Entry 8KH4 (electron microscopy, 3.10 A resolution); this record covers chains B and C of the 5 polymer chains in the assembly.

== Chain B ==
Protein: Guanine nucleotide-binding protein G(olf) subunit alpha, Guanine nucleotide-binding protein G(s) subunit alpha isoforms short
Source organism: Homo sapiens
Reference sequence: chimeric construct of P38405, P63092: residues 5-195 from P38405 (GNAL_HUMAN) positions 7-66 (offset varies); residues 204-394 from P63092 positions 204-394 (same numbers)
Amino-acid sequence (249 residues; row label = number of the first residue in the row; note: 141 numbers in that range are skipped by the numbering (no residue carries them; nothing is unmodelled there)):
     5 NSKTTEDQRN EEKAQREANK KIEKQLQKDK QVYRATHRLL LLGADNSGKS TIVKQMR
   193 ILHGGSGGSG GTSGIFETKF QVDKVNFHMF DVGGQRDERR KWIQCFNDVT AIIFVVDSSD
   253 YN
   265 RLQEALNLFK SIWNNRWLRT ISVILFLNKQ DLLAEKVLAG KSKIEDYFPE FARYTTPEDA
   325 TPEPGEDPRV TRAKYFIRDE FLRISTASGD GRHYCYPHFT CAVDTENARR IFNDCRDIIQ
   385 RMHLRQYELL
Not modelled in the structure: 5-11, 193-206
Construct notes: engineered mutation Arg13 (Gly15 in P38405), Asn14 (Val16 in P38405), Glu15 (Asp17 in P38405), Ala18 (Glu20 in P38405), Gln19 (Arg21 in P38405), Asp33 (Glu35 in P38405), Lys34 (Arg36 in P38405), Gln35 (Leu37 in P38405), Val36 (Ala38 in P38405), Arg38 (Lys40 in P38405), Asp49 (Gly51 in P38405), Asn50 (Glu52 in P38405), Asp249 (Ala in P63092), Asp252 (Ser in P63092), Ala372 (Ile in P63092), Ile375 (Val in P63092); linker (196-203)
Curated features (UniProtKB/Swiss-Prot):
  - region: Arg42 to Ala48, Ser51 to Thr55 (G1 motif)
  - binding site (GTP): Ser51, Gly52, Lys53, Ser54, Thr55
  - binding site (Mg(2+)): Ser54

== Chain C ==
Protein: Guanine nucleotide-binding protein G(I)/G(S)/G(T) subunit beta-1
Source organism: Homo sapiens
Reference sequence: P62873 (GBB1_HUMAN); numbering as in UniProt (aligned over 2-340)
Amino-acid sequence (357 residues; row label = number of the first residue in the row; numbers below 1 keep their minus sign (His-16 is residue -16)):
   -16 HHHHHHLEVL FQGPGSSGSE LDQLRQEAEQ LKNQIRDARK ACADATLSQI TNNIDPVGRI
    44 QMRTRRTLRG HLAKIYAMHW GTDSRLLVSA SQDGKLIIWD SYTTNKVHAI PLRSSWVMTC
   104 AYAPSGNYVA CGGLDNICSI YNLKTREGNV RVSRELAGHT GRLSCCRFLD DNQIVTSSGD
   164 TTCALWDIET GQQTTTFTGH TGDVMSLSLA PDTRLFVSGA CDASAKLWDV REGMCRQTFT
   224 GHESDINAIC FFPNGNAFAT GSDDATCRLF DLRADQELMT YSHDNIICGI TSVSFSKSGR
   284 LLLAGYDDFN CNVWDALKAD RAGVLAGHDN RVSCLGVTDD GMAVATGSWD SFLKIWN
Not modelled in the structure: -16 to 4
Construct notes: expression tag (-16 to 1); conflict Arg145 (Tyr in P62873)
Curated features (UniProtKB/Swiss-Prot):
  - modified residue: Ser2 (N-acetylserine), His266 (Phosphohistidine)
  - natural variant: Leu30 (L30F: In MRD42; uncertain significance), Arg52 (R52G: In MRD42), Gly64 (G64V: In MRD42), Asp76 (D76E: In MRD42; D76G: In MRD42), Gly77 (G77S: In MRD42), Lys78 (K78R: In MRD42), Ile80 (I80N: In MRD42; I80T: In MRD42), His91 (H91R: In MRD42; uncertain significance), Ala92 (A92T: In MRD42), Pro94 (P94S: In MRD42), Leu95 (L95P: In MRD42), Arg96 (R96L: In MRD42), 5 further natural variant entries in UniProt

== How chain B and chain C interact ==
Pairs across the interface (54):
  Gln19(B) - Asp83(C)
  Gln19(B) - Thr86(C)  hydrogen bond
  Gln19(B) - Asn88(C)  hydrogen bond
  Asn23(B) - Thr87(C)
  Asn23(B) - Asn88(C)  hydrogen bond
  Asn23(B) - Lys89(C)
  Ile26(B) - Lys89(C)
  Ile26(B) - Val90(C)
  Ile26(B) - His91(C)
  Ile26(B) - Ala92(C)  hydrophobic
  Glu27(B) - Lys89(C)  salt bridge
  Leu30(B) - Gly53(C)
  Leu30(B) - Ile80(C)  hydrophobic
  Leu30(B) - Lys89(C)
  Asp33(B) - Leu55(C)
  Asp33(B) - Lys78(C)  salt bridge
  Lys34(B) - Leu55(C)
  Tyr37(B) - Leu55(C)
  Tyr37(B) - Ala56(C)
  Phe208(B) - Leu117(C)
  Phe208(B) - Asn119(C)
  Phe222(B) - Trp99(C)  hydrophobic
  Gly226(B) - Asn119(C)
  Gly226(B) - Thr143(C)
  Gln227(B) - Leu117(C)  hydrogen bond (side chain-backbone)
  Gln227(B) - Asn119(C)
  Gln227(B) - Arg145(C)
  Arg228(B) - Gly162(C)
  Arg228(B) - Asp163(C)
  Arg228(B) - Asp186(C)  salt bridge
  Glu230(B) - Asp186(C)
  Arg232(B) - Cys204(C)
  Arg232(B) - Asp228(C)  salt bridge
  Lys233(B) - Arg145(C)
  Lys233(B) - Met188(C)
  Lys233(B) - Cys204(C)
  Lys233(B) - Asp228(C)  salt bridge
  Lys233(B) - Asn230(C)  hydrogen bond
  Lys233(B) - Asp246(C)  salt bridge
  Gln236(B) - Trp332(C)
  Cys237(B) - Lys57(C)  hydrogen bond (backbone-side chain)
  Cys237(B) - Tyr59(C)  hydrogen bond (backbone-side chain)
  Cys237(B) - Gln75(C)  hydrogen bond (backbone-side chain)
  Cys237(B) - Met101(C)  hydrophobic
  Phe238(B) - Trp99(C)
  Phe238(B) - Leu117(C)  hydrophobic
  Asn239(B) - Lys57(C)  hydrogen bond
  Asn239(B) - Trp332(C)
  Asp240(B) - Lys57(C)  salt bridge
  Asp240(B) - Gln75(C)
  Arg280(B) - Asp290(C)  hydrogen bond (side chain-backbone)
  Arg280(B) - Phe292(C)
  Trp281(B) - Asp290(C)
  Trp281(B) - Arg314(C)
Interface residues without a listed pair, chain B (27 interface residues in all): Glu16, Glu209, Val224, Trp234
Interface residues without a listed pair, chain C (41 interface residues in all): Asp76, Arg96, Asp118, Gly144, Thr164, Thr184, Asn313

== Overview ==
Chain B and chain C form an interface of 27 and 41 residues respectively, with 10 hydrogen bonds and 7 salt
bridges. Among the polar pairs are Glu27(B)-Lys89(C), Asp33(B)-Lys78(C) and Arg228(B)-Asp186(C). From UniProt:
5 GTP-binding residues and Mg2+-binding residue Ser54(B) on chain B.
Here chain B is Guanine nucleotide-binding protein G(olf) subunit alpha, Guanine nucleotide-binding protein
G(s) subunit alpha isoforms short and chain C is Guanine nucleotide-binding protein G(I)/G(S)/G(T) subunit
beta-1, both from Homo sapiens. Entry 8KH4 (Cryo-EM structure of the GPR161-Gs complex) was determined by
electron microscopy (same publication as 8KH5 and 8KGK).
